4NZ8 - chains A and C of the 3 polymer chains in the assembly; structure by X-ray diffraction, 2.00 A resolution.

[Chain A]
Name: Aminopeptidase N
Source organism: Sus scrofa
Notes: EC 3.4.11.2
Reference sequence: P15145 (AMPN_PIG); residues 64-963 here = UniProt positions 64-963
Chain sequence (907 residues; row label = number of the first residue in the row):
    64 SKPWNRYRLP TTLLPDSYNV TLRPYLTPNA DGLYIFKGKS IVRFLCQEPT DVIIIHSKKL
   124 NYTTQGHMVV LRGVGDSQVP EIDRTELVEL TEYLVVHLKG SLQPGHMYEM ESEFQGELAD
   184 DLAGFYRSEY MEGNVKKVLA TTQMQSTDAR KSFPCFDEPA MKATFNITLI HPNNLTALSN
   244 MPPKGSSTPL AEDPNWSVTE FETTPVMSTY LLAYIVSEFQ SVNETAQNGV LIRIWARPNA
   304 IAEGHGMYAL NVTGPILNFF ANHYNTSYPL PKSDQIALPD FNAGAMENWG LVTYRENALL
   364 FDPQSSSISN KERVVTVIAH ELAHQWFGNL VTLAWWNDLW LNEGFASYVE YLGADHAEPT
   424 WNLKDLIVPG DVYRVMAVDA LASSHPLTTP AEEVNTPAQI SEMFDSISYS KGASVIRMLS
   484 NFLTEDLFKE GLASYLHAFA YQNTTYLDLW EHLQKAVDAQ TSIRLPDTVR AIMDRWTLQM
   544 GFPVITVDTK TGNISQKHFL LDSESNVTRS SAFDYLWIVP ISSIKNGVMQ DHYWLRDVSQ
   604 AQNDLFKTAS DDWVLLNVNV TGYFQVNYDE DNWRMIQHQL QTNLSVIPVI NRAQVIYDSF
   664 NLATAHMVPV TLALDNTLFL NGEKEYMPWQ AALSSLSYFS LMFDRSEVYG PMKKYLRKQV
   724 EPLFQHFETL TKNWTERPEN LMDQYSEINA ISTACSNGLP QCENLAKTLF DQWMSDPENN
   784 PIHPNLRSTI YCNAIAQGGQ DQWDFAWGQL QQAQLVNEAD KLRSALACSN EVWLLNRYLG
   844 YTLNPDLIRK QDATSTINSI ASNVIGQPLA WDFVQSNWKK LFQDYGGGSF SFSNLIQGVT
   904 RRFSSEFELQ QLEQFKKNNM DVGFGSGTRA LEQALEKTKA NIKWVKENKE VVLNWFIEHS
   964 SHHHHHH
Unresolved in the structure: 965-970
Construct notes: conflict Phe107 (Leu in P15145); expression tag (964-970)
Swiss-Prot annotation at these positions:
  - active site: Glu384 (Proton acceptor)
  - binding site (substrate): Gly347 to Asn351
  - binding site (Zn(2+)): His383, His387, Glu406
  - site: Tyr472 (Transition state stabilizer)
  - modified residue: Tyr171 (Sulfotyrosine)
  - glycosylation (N-linked (GlcNAc...) asparagine): Asn82, Asn124, Asn229, Asn237, Asn258, Asn286, Asn314, Asn328, Asn506, Asn556, Asn569, Asn622, Asn646, Asn736
Disulfides: Cys758-Cys765, Cys795-Cys831
Covalently attached groups: N-acetylglucosamine (NAG) linked to Asn82, Asn124, Asn229, Asn237, Asn314, Asn328, Asn506, Asn556, Asn622, Asn646
Ion coordination: Zn2+: His383, His387, Glu406
What the authors report for this chain:
  - binding site for CLEAVED poly-Ala: Tyr472
  - mutagenesis - E350Q, E384Q, Y472F: decreased catalytic activity

[Chain C]
Name: CLEAVED poly-Ala
Source organism: Sus scrofa
Chain sequence (6 residues; numbered 2 to 7; the number before each row is that of its first residue):
     2 AAAAAA

[Chain A / chain C interface]
Contacting residue pairs (19; chain A residue first):
  Gly347(A) - Ala2(C)
  Ala348(A) - Ala2(C)
  Ala361(A) - Ala2(C)  hydrophobic
  Arg376(A) - Ala2(C)  hydrogen bond (side chain-backbone)
  Thr379(A) - Ala4(C)
  Val380(A) - Ala2(C)  hydrophobic
  Val380(A) - Ala3(C)
  Val380(A) - Ala4(C)  hydrophobic
  His383(A) - Ala3(C)  hydrogen bond (side chain-backbone)
  Glu384(A) - Ala3(C)
  Glu413(A) - Ala3(C)
  Glu413(A) - Ala4(C)
  Tyr414(A) - Ala5(C)
  Pro432(A) - Ala7(C)  hydrophobic
  Gly433(A) - Ala5(C)
  Gly433(A) - Ala6(C)
  Gly433(A) - Ala7(C)
  Asp434(A) - Ala5(C)
  Arg437(A) - Ala6(C)  hydrogen bond (side chain-backbone)
Also at the interface, not in a pair above, chain A (20 interface residues in all): Ala346, Ser410, Tyr472, Tyr689, Gln693, Ser697

[In short]
20 residues of chain A face 6 of chain C across their interface; the contacts include 3 hydrogen bonds. Polar
pairs include Arg376(A)-Ala2(C), His383(A)-Ala3(C) and Arg437(A)-Ala6(C). The paper reports a binding site for
CLEAVED poly-Ala at Tyr472(A); E350Q, E384Q and Y472F of chain A reduce catalytic activity.
Chain A is Aminopeptidase N and chain C is CLEAVED poly-Ala, both from Sus scrofa; the structure, Crystal
structure of porcine aminopeptidase-N complexed with cleaved poly-alanine, was determined by X-ray diffraction
together with 4NAQ, 4HOM, 4FKH and 4FKK from the same study.
